PDB entry 6LCJ | X-ray diffraction, 2.50 A resolution | chains B and D of the 3 polymer chains in the assembly

== Chain B (and D) ==
Protein: Alpha-galactosidase
From: Thermus thermophilus (strain HB8 / ATCC 27634 / DSM 579)
Notes: chain D of this document is another copy of the same molecule, construct and numbering; everything in this record applies to it too
UniProtKB: Q53W51 (Q53W51_THET8); residues 1-476 here = UniProt positions 1-476
Amino-acid sequence (479 residues; numbered -2 to 476; the number before each row is that of its first residue; numbers below 1 keep their minus sign (Gly-2 is residue -2)):
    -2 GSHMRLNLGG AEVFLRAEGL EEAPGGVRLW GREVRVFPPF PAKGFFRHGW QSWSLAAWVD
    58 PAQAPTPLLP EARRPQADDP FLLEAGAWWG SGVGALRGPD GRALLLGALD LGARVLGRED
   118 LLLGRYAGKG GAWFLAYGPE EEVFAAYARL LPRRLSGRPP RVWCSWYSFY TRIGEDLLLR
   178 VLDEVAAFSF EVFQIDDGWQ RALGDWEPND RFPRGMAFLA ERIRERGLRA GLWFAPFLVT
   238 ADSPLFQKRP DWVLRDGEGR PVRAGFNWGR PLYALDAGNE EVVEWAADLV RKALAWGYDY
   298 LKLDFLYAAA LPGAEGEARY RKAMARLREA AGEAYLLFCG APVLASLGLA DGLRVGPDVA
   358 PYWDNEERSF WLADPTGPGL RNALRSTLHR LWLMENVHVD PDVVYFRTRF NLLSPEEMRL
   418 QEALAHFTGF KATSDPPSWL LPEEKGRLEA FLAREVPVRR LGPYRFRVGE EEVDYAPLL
Not modelled in the structure: -2 (chain D: 458-476)
Differences from the reference sequence: expression tag (-2 to 0)

== How chain B and chain D interact ==
Pairs across the interface - 23 pairs, chain B then chain D:
  Lys245(B) with Phe11(D)
  Arg246(B) with Arg2(D); Phe11(D)
  Pro247(B) with Phe34(D)
  Asp248(B) with Phe11(D); Phe34(D)
  Arg252(B) with Arg32(D); Phe34(D); Asp117(D), salt bridge
  Asp253(B) with Arg32(D), hydrogen bond (backbone-side chain)
  Gly254(B) with Glu30(D); Arg32(D), hydrogen bond (backbone-side chain); Arg122(D), hydrogen bond (backbone-side chain)
  Glu255(B) with Trp86(D); Leu113(D); Arg115(D), hydrogen bond (backbone-side chain); Leu120(D); Arg122(D), salt bridge
  Gly256(B) with Arg32(D); Arg115(D)
  Arg257(B) with Arg115(D)
  Asn276(B) with His0(D)
  Glu278(B) with Arg2(D), salt bridge
Interface residues without a listed pair, chain D (13 interface residues in all): Leu118

== Summary ==
12 residues of chain B and 13 residues of chain D are in contact; the contacts include 4 hydrogen bonds and 3
salt bridges. Among the polar pairs are Arg252(B)-Asp117(D), Glu255(B)-Arg122(D) and Glu278(B)-Arg2(D).
Both chains are Alpha-galactosidase (Thermus thermophilus (strain HB8 / ATCC 27634 / DSM 579)). Entry 6LCJ
(TtGalA, alpha-galactosidase from Thermus thermopilus in apo form) was determined by X-ray diffraction,
deposited together with 6LCL and 6LCK.
